7V1M - chains C and H of the 4 polymer chains in the assembly; structure by X-ray diffraction, 2.83 A resolution.

[Chain C]
Molecule: Histone H4
From: Homo sapiens
UniProtKB: P62805 (H4_HUMAN); residues 1-102 here correspond to UniProt positions 2-103 (UniProt number = residue number + 1)
Sequence (102 residues; each row starts with the number of its first residue):
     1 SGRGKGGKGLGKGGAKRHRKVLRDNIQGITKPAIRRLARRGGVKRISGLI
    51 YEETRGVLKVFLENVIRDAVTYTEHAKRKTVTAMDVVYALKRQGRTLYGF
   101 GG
Unresolved in the structure: 1-21, 102
UniProt features mapped onto this chain:
  - DNA-binding region: Lys16 to Lys20
  - modified residue: Ser1 (N-acetylserine), Arg3 (Asymmetric dimethylarginine), Lys5 (N6-(2-hydroxyisobutyryl)lysine), Lys8 (N6-(2-hydroxyisobutyryl)lysine), Lys12 (N6-(2-hydroxyisobutyryl)lysine), Lys16 (N6-(2-hydroxyisobutyryl)lysine), Lys20 (N6,N6,N6-trimethyllysine), Lys31 (N6-(2-hydroxyisobutyryl)lysine), Lys44 (N6-(2-hydroxyisobutyryl)lysine), Ser47 (Phosphoserine), Tyr51 (Phosphotyrosine), Lys59 (N6-(2-hydroxyisobutyryl)lysine), Lys77 (N6-(2-hydroxyisobutyryl)lysine), Lys79 (N6-(2-hydroxyisobutyryl)lysine), Thr80 (Phosphothreonine), Tyr88 (Phosphotyrosine), Lys91 (N6-(2-hydroxyisobutyryl)lysine)
  - cross-link (Glycyl lysine isopeptide (Lys-Gly)): Lys12 (interchain with G-Cter in SUMO2), Lys20 (interchain with G-Cter in SUMO2), Lys31 (interchain with G-Cter in SUMO2), Lys59 (interchain with G-Cter in SUMO2), Lys79 (interchain with G-Cter in SUMO2), Lys91 (interchain with G-Cter in SUMO2)

[Chain H]
Molecule: Isoform 2 of Nuclear autoantigenic sperm protein
From: Homo sapiens
UniProtKB: P49321-2 (NASP-2_HUMAN); numbering as in UniProt; present here: 30-100, 160-323
Sequence (235 residues; each row starts with the number of its first residue; note: 59 numbers in that range are skipped by the numbering (no residue carries them; nothing is unmodelled there)):
    30 SADKVESLDVDSEAKKLLGLGQKHLVMGDIPAAVNAFQEAASLLGKKYGE
    80 TANECGEAFFFYGKSLLELAR
   160 LENKSLQENEEEEIGNLELAWDMLDLAKIIFKRQETKEAQLYAAQAHLKL
   210 GEVSVESENYVQAVEEFQSCLNLQEQYLEAHDRLLAETHYQLGLAYGYNS
   260 QYDEAVAQFSKSIEVIENRMAVLNEQVKEAEGSSAEYKKEIEELKELLPE
   310 IREKIEDAKESQRS
Unresolved in the structure: 30-37, 160-169, 285-298, 321-323
Reported in the primary citation:
  - mutagenesis - N218A/Q221A: unchanged binding to H3 alphaN peptide
  - mutagenesis - L185A/I188A (Tm 60.4 degC), E224A/E225A (Tm 54.1 degC), R242A (Tm 55.4 degC), L306A (Tm 54.7 degC): unchanged stability
  - mutagenesis - E177A/W180A/D181A, E177A/W180A/D181A/E246A/Y249A/L253A, E246A/Y249A/L253A: decreased binding to H3-H4
  - mutagenesis - E246A/Y249A/L253A: abolished binding to Histone H3.3
  - mutagenesis - R242A: unchanged binding to alphaN region of H3

[How chain C and chain H interact]
Contacting residue pairs (11):
  Arg40(C) - Asn218(H)  hydrogen bond
  Arg40(C) - Gln221(H)
  Arg95(C) - Gln260(H)
  Tyr98(C) - Glu224(H)
  Tyr98(C) - Ser228(H)
  Tyr98(C) - Asn231(H)
  Gly101(C) - Leu230(H)
  Gly101(C) - Glu234(H)
  Gly101(C) - His248(H)
  Gly101(C) - Gln267(H)  hydrogen bond (backbone-side chain)
  Gly101(C) - Lys270(H)
Other interface residues (no listed pair), chain C (6 interface residues in all): Leu97, Gly99
Other interface residues (no listed pair), chain H (15 interface residues in all): Gln227, Leu251, Tyr255, Glu263

[Summary]
6 residues of chain C face 15 of chain H across their interface, with 2 hydrogen bonds. Among the polar pairs
are Arg40(C)-Asn218(H) and Gly101(C)-Gln267(H). From the paper: E177A/W180A/D181A,
E177A/W180A/D181A/E246A/Y249A/L253A and E246A/Y249A/L253A of chain H reduce binding to H3-H4;
E246A/Y249A/L253A of chain H abolish binding to Histone H3.3; 8 substitutions were tested in all.
Here chain C is Histone H4 and chain H is Isoform 2 of Nuclear autoantigenic sperm protein, both from Homo
sapiens. Entry 7V1M (Structural basis for the co-chaperone relationship of sNASP and ASF1b) was determined by
X-ray diffraction together with 7V1K and 7V1L from the same study.
